PDB entry 7OSH | electron microscopy, 3.80 A resolution | chains A and E of the 6 polymer chains in the assembly

== Chain A ==
Protein: Probable ABC transporter binding protein NosD
Organism: Pseudomonas stutzeri ATCC 14405
Reference sequence: P19843 (NOSD_PSEST); numbering as in UniProt (aligned over 1-436)
Amino-acid sequence (436 residues; each row starts with the number of its first residue):
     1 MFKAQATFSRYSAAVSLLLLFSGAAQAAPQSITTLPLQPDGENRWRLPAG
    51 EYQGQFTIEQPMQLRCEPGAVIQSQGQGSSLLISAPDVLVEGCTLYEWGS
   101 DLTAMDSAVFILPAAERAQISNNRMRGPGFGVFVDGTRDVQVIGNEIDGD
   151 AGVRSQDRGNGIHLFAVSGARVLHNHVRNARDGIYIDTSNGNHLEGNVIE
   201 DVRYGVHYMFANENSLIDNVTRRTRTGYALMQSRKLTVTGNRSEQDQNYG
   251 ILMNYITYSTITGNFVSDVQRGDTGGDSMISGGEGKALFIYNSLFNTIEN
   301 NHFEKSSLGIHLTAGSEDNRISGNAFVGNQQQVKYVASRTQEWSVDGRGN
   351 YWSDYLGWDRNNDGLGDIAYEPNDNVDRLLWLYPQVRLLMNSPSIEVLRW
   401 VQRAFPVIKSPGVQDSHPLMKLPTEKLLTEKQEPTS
Unresolved in the structure: 1-27, 273-282, 430-436
Ion coordination: Cu ion: His207, Met209, Met231 (shared with 1 residue of chain H); Mg2+: Asp359, Asn361, Asp367

== Chain E ==
Protein: Probable ABC transporter permease protein NosY
Organism: Pseudomonas stutzeri ATCC 14405
Reference sequence: P19845 (NOSY_PSEST); numbering as in UniProt (aligned over 1-276)
Amino-acid sequence (276 residues; row label = number of the first residue in the row):
     1 MNQVWNIARKELSDGLRNRWLLAISLLFAVLAVGIAWLGAAASGQLGFTS
    51 IPATIASLASLATFLMPLIALLLAYDAIVGEDEGGTLMLLLTYPLGRGQI
   101 LLGKFVGHGLILALAVLIGFGCAALAIALLVEGVELGMLFWAFGRFMISS
   151 TLLGWVFLAFAYVLSGKVNEKSSAAGLALGVWFLFVLVFDLVLLALLVLS
   201 EGKFNPELLPWLLLLNPTDIYRLINLSGFEGSGSAMGVLSLGADLPVPAA
   251 VLWLCLLAWIGVSLLLAYAIFRRRLT
Unresolved in the structure: 1, 43-50, 228-244, 275-276

== Interface between chain A and chain E ==
Pairs across the interface (21):
  Leu379(A) with Leu194(E), hydrophobic
  Tyr383(A) with Val198(E), hydrophobic
  Val386(A) with Leu197(E), hydrophobic
  Leu388(A) with Leu209(E), hydrophobic; Arg222(E), hydrogen bond (backbone-side chain)
  Leu389(A) with Asp190(E); Leu193(E), hydrophobic; Leu209(E), hydrophobic
  Asn391(A) with Ala56(E), hydrogen bond (side chain-backbone); Ala59(E); Ser60(E), hydrogen bond (backbone-side chain); Arg222(E)
  Ser392(A) with Asp190(E), hydrogen bond; Arg222(E)
  Pro393(A) with Ser60(E); Thr63(E); Phe64(E), hydrophobic
  Ser394(A) with Leu187(E); Asp190(E); Leu191(E)
  Ile395(A) with Leu194(E), hydrophobic
Other interface residues (no listed pair), chain A (15 interface residues in all): Gln385, Met390, Glu396, Val397, Leu398
Other interface residues (no listed pair), chain E (21 interface residues in all): Ser57, Val186, Glu201, Pro206, Pro210, Leu213, Leu226

== In short ==
Chain A and chain E form an interface of 15 and 21 residues respectively; the contacts include 4 hydrogen
bonds. Among the polar pairs are Leu388(A)-Arg222(E), Asn391(A)-Ala56(E) and Asn391(A)-Ser60(E). The Cu ion
site is built by His207(A), Met209(A) and Met231(A).
Here chain A is Probable ABC transporter binding protein NosD and chain E is Probable ABC transporter permease
protein NosY, both from Pseudomonas stutzeri ATCC 14405. Entry 7OSH (ABC Transporter complex NosDFYL, R-domain
2) was determined by electron microscopy, deposited together with 7O0Y, 7O0Z, 7O10, 7O11, 7O12, 7O13 and 10
further entries.
